Entry 4PYD (X-ray diffraction, 3.19 A resolution); this record covers chains C and E of the 6 polymer chains in the assembly.

Chain C (and E):
Molecule: Molybdenum cofactor biosynthesis protein MoaC
Source organism: Escherichia coli
Notes: chain E of this document is another copy of the same molecule, construct and numbering; everything in this record applies to it too
UniProt: W0KCK5 (W0KCK5_ECOLX); numbering as in UniProt (aligned over 1-161)
Sequence (161 residues; numbered 1 to 161; the number before each row is that of its first residue):
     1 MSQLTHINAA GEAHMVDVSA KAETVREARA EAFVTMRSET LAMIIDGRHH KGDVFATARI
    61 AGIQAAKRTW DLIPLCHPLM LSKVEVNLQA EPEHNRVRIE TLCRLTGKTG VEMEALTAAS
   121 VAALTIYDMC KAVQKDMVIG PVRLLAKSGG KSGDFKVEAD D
Not modelled in the structure: 1-3, 158-161 (chain E: 1-8, 46-52, 149-161)
Ligand contacts: 8CS ((2r,4ar,5ar,11ar,12as)-8-amino-2-hydroxy-4a,5a,9,11,11a,12a-hexahydro[1,3,2]dioxaphosphinino[4',5':5,6]pyrano[3,2-g]pteridine-10,12(4h,6h)-dione 2-oxide): Lys51, Asp128, Lys131
Reported in the primary citation:
  - mutagenesis - K51A, H77A, E112A, E114A: decreased catalytic activity
  - mutagenesis - K51A, D128A, K131A: decreased growth
  - mutagenesis - D128A, K131A: abolished catalytic activity
  - catalytic residues: Lys51, Lys131

Interface between chain C and chain E:
Pairs across the interface (79; chain C residue first):
  Leu4(C) - Ala132(E)
  Leu4(C) - Val133(E)
  Thr5(C) - Met129(E)
  His6(C) - Asp128(E)  salt bridge
  His6(C) - Met129(E)
  Ile7(C) - Asp53(E)
  Gly11(C) - Asp53(E)  hydrogen bond (backbone-backbone)
  Glu12(C) - Asp53(E)
  Ala13(C) - Asp53(E)  hydrogen bond (backbone-side chain)
  Gly47(C) - Ala9(E)  hydrogen bond (backbone-backbone)
  His50(C) - His14(E)
  Lys51(C) - Ala13(E)
  Lys51(C) - His14(E)  hydrogen bond (backbone-backbone)
  Lys51(C) - Val16(E)
  Lys51(C) - Leu75(E)
  Gly52(C) - Glu12(E)
  Asp53(C) - Ala10(E)
  Asp53(C) - Gly11(E)  hydrogen bond (side chain-backbone)
  Asp53(C) - Glu12(E)  hydrogen bond (backbone-backbone)
  Thr57(C) - Pro74(E)
  Ala61(C) - Pro74(E)  hydrophobic
  Arg68(C) - Asp71(E)  salt bridge
  Arg68(C) - Leu72(E)
  Asp71(C) - Arg68(E)  salt bridge
  Leu72(C) - Arg68(E)
  Leu72(C) - Leu72(E)  hydrophobic
  Ile73(C) - Leu124(E)  hydrophobic
  Ile73(C) - Asp128(E)
  Pro74(C) - Thr57(E)
  Pro74(C) - Ala61(E)  hydrophobic
  Pro74(C) - Thr125(E)
  Leu75(C) - Thr57(E)
  Cys76(C) - Asp128(E)  hydrogen bond
  Glu112(C) - Lys135(E)  salt bridge
  Met113(C) - Leu124(E)
  Met113(C) - Tyr127(E)  hydrophobic
  Met113(C) - Asp128(E)
  Leu116(C) - Leu124(E)  hydrophobic
  Leu116(C) - Tyr127(E)  hydrophobic
  Thr117(C) - Leu124(E)
  Ser120(C) - Leu124(E)
  Val121(C) - Leu72(E)
  Leu124(C) - Ile73(E)  hydrophobic
  Leu124(C) - Met113(E)
  Leu124(C) - Leu116(E)
  Leu124(C) - Thr117(E)
  Leu124(C) - Ser120(E)
  Thr125(C) - Ile73(E)
  Thr125(C) - Pro74(E)
  Tyr127(C) - Met113(E)  hydrophobic
  Tyr127(C) - Leu116(E)  hydrophobic
  Tyr127(C) - Leu144(E)
  Asp128(C) - Ile73(E)
  Asp128(C) - Leu75(E)
  Asp128(C) - Cys76(E)
  Asp128(C) - Met113(E)
  Met129(C) - Leu75(E)  hydrophobic
  Lys131(C) - Glu112(E)  salt bridge
  Lys131(C) - Met113(E)
  Lys135(C) - Leu144(E)
  Lys135(C) - Lys147(E)
  Met137(C) - Arg143(E)
  Val138(C) - Pro141(E)  hydrophobic
  Val138(C) - Val142(E)
  Ile139(C) - Pro141(E)
  Ile139(C) - Val142(E)  hydrogen bond (backbone-backbone)
  Pro141(C) - Val138(E)  hydrophobic
  Pro141(C) - Ile139(E)
  Val142(C) - Val138(E)
  Val142(C) - Ile139(E)  hydrogen bond (backbone-backbone)
  Arg143(C) - Met137(E)
  Arg143(C) - Val138(E)
  Leu144(C) - Tyr127(E)
  Leu144(C) - Lys135(E)
  Leu144(C) - Asp136(E)
  Lys147(C) - Lys135(E)
  Ser152(C) - Lys135(E)
  Gly153(C) - Lys135(E)
  Phe155(C) - Asp136(E)
Also at the interface, not in a pair above, chain C (46 interface residues in all): Thr109
Also at the interface, not in a pair above, chain E (43 interface residues in all): Ile44, Val121, Lys131, Gly140

Summary:
46 residues of chain C and 43 residues of chain E are in contact; the contacts include 9 hydrogen bonds and 5
salt bridges. Among the polar pairs are His6(C)-Asp128(E), Arg68(C)-Asp71(E) and Glu112(C)-Lys135(E). From the
paper: catalytic residues Lys51(C) and Lys131(C); K51A, H77A and E112A of chain C, among others, reduce
catalytic activity; 6 substitutions were tested in all.
Both chains are Molybdenum cofactor biosynthesis protein MoaC (Escherichia coli). Entry 4PYD (MoaC in complex
with cPMP crystallized in space group P212121) was determined by X-ray diffraction, deposited together with
4PYA.
